Entry 5KFU (X-ray diffraction, 1.55 A resolution); this record covers chains A and T of the 3 polymer chains in the assembly.

# Chain A
Protein: DNA polymerase eta
Source organism: Homo sapiens
Notes: EC 2.7.7.7
UniProtKB: Q9Y253 (POLH_HUMAN); residues 1-432 here = UniProt positions 1-432
Amino-acid sequence (435 residues; numbered -2 to 432; the number before each row is that of its first residue; numbers below 1 keep their minus sign (Gly-2 is residue -2)):
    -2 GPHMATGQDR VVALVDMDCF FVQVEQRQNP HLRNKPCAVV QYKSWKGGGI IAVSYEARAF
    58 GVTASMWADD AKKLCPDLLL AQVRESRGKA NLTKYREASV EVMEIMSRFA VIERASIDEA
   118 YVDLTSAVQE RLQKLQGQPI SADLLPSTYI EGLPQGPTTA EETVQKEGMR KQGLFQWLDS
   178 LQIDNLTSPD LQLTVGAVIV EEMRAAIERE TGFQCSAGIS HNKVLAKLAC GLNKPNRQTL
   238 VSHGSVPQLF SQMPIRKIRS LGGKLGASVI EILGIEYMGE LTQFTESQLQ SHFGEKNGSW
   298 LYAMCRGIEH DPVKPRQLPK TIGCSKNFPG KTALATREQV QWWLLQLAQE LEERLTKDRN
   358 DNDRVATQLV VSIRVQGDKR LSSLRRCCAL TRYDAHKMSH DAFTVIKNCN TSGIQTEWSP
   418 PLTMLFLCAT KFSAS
Unresolved in the structure: 155-159
Differences from the reference sequence: expression tag (-2 to 0); engineered mutation Ala61 (Arg in Q9Y253)
Curated features (UniProtKB/Swiss-Prot):
  - binding site (Mg(2+)): Asp13, Met14, Asp115, Glu116
  - binding site (Mn(2+)): Asp13, Met14, Asp115, Glu116
  - natural variant: Val37 (deletion: In XPV), Leu75 (deletion: In XPV), Arg93 (R93P: In XPV), Arg111 (R111H: In XPV), Thr122 (T122P: In XPV), Gly153 (G153D: In a breast cancer sample), Thr191 (T191P: In XPV), Gly263 (G263V: In XPV), Val266 (V266D: In XPV), Gly295 (G295R: In XPV), Arg361 (R361S: In XPV)
  - mutagenesis: Tyr52 (Y52A/F: Reduces DNA polymerase activity; Y52E: Reduces DNA polymerase activity. Increases fidelity of replication and reduces translesion bypass), Ser62 (S62G: Increased DNA polymerase activity and translesion bypass compared to wild-type), Ala68 (A68S/V: Severe reduction in thymine dimer translesion bypass), Asn324 to Pro326 (Reduces binding to chromatin and to monoubiquitinated PCNA. Abolishes binding to monoubiquitinated PCNA; when associated with 705-E--H-713 Del)
Bound ions: Mg2+ site 1: Asp13, Asp115, Glu116 (together with 2'-deoxyadenosine 5'-triphosphate) (shared with 1 residue of chain P); Ca2+: Asp13, Met14, Asp115 (together with 2'-deoxyadenosine 5'-triphosphate); Mg2+ site 2: Asp13, Met14, Asp115 (together with 2'-deoxyadenosine 5'-triphosphate); K+: Asp13, Asp115, Glu116 (together with 2'-deoxyadenosine 5'-triphosphate) (shared with 1 residue of chain P)
Small-molecule neighbours:
  - : Asp13, Met14, Asp15, Asp115, Lys231
  - 2'-deoxyadenosine 5'-triphosphate (DTP): Asp13, Met14, Asp15, Cys16, Phe17, Phe18, Ile48, Ala49, Tyr52, Arg55, Ile114, Asp115, Lys231
From the paper describing this entry:
  - mutagenesis - R61A: decreased catalytic activity on Mg2+

# Chain T
Molecule: 12-nt DNA strand
Sequence (12 nucleotides; each row starts with the number of its first residue):
     1 CATTATGACG CT
Small-molecule neighbours: 2'-deoxyadenosine 5'-triphosphate (DTP): DT3, DT4, DA5

# Chain A / chain T interface
Contacting residue pairs - 40 pairs, chain A then chain T:
  Gln38(A) - DT4(T)  hydrogen bond to the base
  Gln38(A) - DA5(T)  sugar contact
  Tyr39(A) - DT4(T)  phosphate contact
  Tyr39(A) - DA5(T)  hydrogen bond to the phosphate
  Trp42(A) - DA2(T)  stacking on the base
  Gly46(A) - DT3(T)  base contact
  Ile47(A) - DT3(T)  base contact
  Ser62(A) - DT3(T)  base contact
  Trp64(A) - DA2(T)  phosphate contact
  Trp64(A) - DT3(T)  sugar contact
  Lys86(A) - DT6(T)  salt bridge to the phosphate
  Leu89(A) - DA5(T)  phosphate contact
  Leu89(A) - DT6(T)  phosphate contact
  Arg93(A) - DT6(T)  salt bridge to the phosphate
  Arg93(A) - DG7(T)  salt bridge to the phosphate
  Lys293(A) - DG10(T)  sugar contact
  Lys311(A) - DC9(T)  phosphate contact
  Arg313(A) - DA8(T)  salt bridge to the phosphate
  Pro316(A) - DA8(T)  phosphate contact
  Lys317(A) - DA8(T)  hydrogen bond to the phosphate
  Lys317(A) - DC9(T)  salt bridge to the phosphate
  Thr318(A) - DG7(T)  sugar contact
  Thr318(A) - DA8(T)  hydrogen bond to the phosphate
  Ile319(A) - DG7(T)  phosphate contact
  Gly320(A) - DT6(T)  sugar contact
  Gly320(A) - DG7(T)  hydrogen bond to the phosphate
  Cys321(A) - DT6(T)  phosphate contact
  Ser322(A) - DA5(T)  sugar contact
  Ser322(A) - DT6(T)  hydrogen bond to the phosphate
  Lys323(A) - DA5(T)  salt bridge to the phosphate
  Asn324(A) - DT4(T)  hydrogen bond to the phosphate
  Asn324(A) - DA5(T)  hydrogen bond to the phosphate
  Pro326(A) - DA2(T)  base contact
  Pro326(A) - DT4(T)  phosphate contact
  Gly327(A) - DC1(T)  phosphate contact
  Gly327(A) - DA2(T)  phosphate contact
  Thr329(A) - DA2(T)  base contact
  Arg351(A) - DT6(T)  salt bridge to the phosphate
  Arg351(A) - DG7(T)  salt bridge to the phosphate
  Leu378(A) - DT6(T)  base contact
Also at the interface, not in a pair above, chain A (33 interface residues in all): Ile48, Ala61, Ala87, Glu110, Arg111, Glu347
Also at the interface, not in a pair above, chain T (11 interface residues in all): DC11

# Overview
33 residues of chain A and 11 residues of chain T are in contact, with 8 hydrogen bonds, 8 salt bridges and 1
aromatic stacking contact. Polar pairs include Gln38(A)-DT4(T), Tyr39(A)-DA5(T) and Lys317(A)-DA8(T).
2'-deoxyadenosine 5'-triphosphate is bound between chain A and chain T. From the paper: R61A of chain A
reduces catalytic activity on Mg2+.
Chain A is DNA polymerase eta (Homo sapiens) and chain T is a 12-nt DNA strand; the structure, Human DNA
polymerase eta R61A-DNA ternary complex: reaction with 1 mM Mg2+ for 80s, was determined by X-ray diffraction
together with 5KFA, 5KFB, 5KFC, 5KFD, 5KFE, 5KFF and 28 further entries from the same study.
